1I9Y - chain A; structure by X-ray diffraction, 2.00 A resolution.

Chain A:
Protein: Phosphatidylinositol phosphate phosphatase
Organism: Schizosaccharomyces pombe
Notes: fragment: ipp5c domain, residues 534-880
UniProtKB: O43001 (SYJ1_SCHPO); residues 534-880 here = UniProt positions 534-880
Amino-acid sequence (347 residues; each row starts with the number of its first residue):
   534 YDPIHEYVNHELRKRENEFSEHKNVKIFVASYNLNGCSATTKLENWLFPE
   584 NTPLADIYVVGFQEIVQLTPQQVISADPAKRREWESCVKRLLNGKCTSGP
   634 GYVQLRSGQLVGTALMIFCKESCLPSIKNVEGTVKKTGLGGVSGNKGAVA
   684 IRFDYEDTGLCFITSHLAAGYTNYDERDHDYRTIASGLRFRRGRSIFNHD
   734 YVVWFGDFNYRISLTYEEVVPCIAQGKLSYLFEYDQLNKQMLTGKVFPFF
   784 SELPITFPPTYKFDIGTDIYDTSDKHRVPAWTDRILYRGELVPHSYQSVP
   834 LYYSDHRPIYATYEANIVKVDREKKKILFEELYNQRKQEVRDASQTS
Unresolved in the structure: 603-607, 673-676, 879-880
Curated features (UniProtKB/Swiss-Prot):
  - mutagenesis: E597 (E597A/Q: Reduces the catalytic activity by 3 to 4 orders of magnitude)
From the paper describing this entry:
  - mutagenesis - D838G: abolished catalytic activity
  - mutagenesis - K795R/R810N (2-fold): decreased catalytic activity on PI(3,5)P2
  - mutagenesis - K795R/R810N (20-fold): decreased catalytic activity on PI(4,5)P2
  - catalytic residues: D740, D816
  - contacts within the chain: T815-H839, D816-H839, D768-R817, E785-R817, R817-Y829
  - specificity-determining residues: K795, R810 (by similarity / conservation)
  - mutagenesis - K669E/K808E: decreased catalytic activity on lipid substrates
  - mutagenesis - K669E/K808N: decreased catalytic activity

Overview:
Curated annotation (UniProt) lists one mutagenesis site. The paper reports catalytic residues D740 and D816;
D838G abolishes catalytic activity; 4 substitutions were tested in all.
Chain A is Phosphatidylinositol phosphate phosphatase (Schizosaccharomyces pombe); the structure, Crystal
structure of inositol polyphosphate 5-phosphatase domain (IPP5C) of spsynaptojanin, was determined by X-ray
diffraction (same publication as 1I9Z).
